Entry 3S1I (X-ray diffraction, 1.77 A resolution); this record covers chains A and B.

[Chain A (and B)]
Protein: Hemoglobin-like flavoprotein
From: Methylacidiphilum infernorum
Notes: chain B of this document is another copy of the same molecule, construct and numbering; everything in this record applies to it too
Reference sequence: B3DUZ7 (B3DUZ7_METI4); residues 1-133 here = UniProt positions 1-133
Amino-acid sequence (139 residues; each row starts with the number of its first residue):
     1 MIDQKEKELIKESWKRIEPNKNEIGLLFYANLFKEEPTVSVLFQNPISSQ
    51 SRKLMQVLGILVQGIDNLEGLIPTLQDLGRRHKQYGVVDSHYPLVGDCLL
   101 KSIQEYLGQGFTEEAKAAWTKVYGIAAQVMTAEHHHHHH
Disordered / not traced: 1, 133-139
Construct notes: expression tag (134-139)
Ligand contacts:
  - heme (HEM): Val39, Leu42, Phe43, Gln44, Asn45, Gln50, Lys53, Leu54, Val57, Leu78, Arg81, His82, Tyr85, Val87, His91, Tyr92, Val95, Tyr123, Ala126, Ala127, Met130
  - oxygen molecule (OXY): Phe28, Tyr29, Phe43, Gln50, Leu54, His82
What the authors report for this chain:
  - heme coordination: His82
  - contacts within the chain: Tyr29-Gln50 (hydrogen bond), Leu78-His82 (backbone contact)
  - contacts within the chain: His82-Met130 (proposed by the authors, not directly observed)
  - binding site for heme: Phe43, Gln44, Asn45, Leu54, Arg81, Tyr85, Tyr92, Val95
  - binding site for oxygen molecule: Tyr29, Gln50
  - conformationally variable residues (side-chain flip): Gln50

[Interface between chain A and chain B]
Residue-residue contacts (29; chain A residue first):
  Asn22(A) - Glu23(B)
  Asn22(A) - Tyr106(B)
  Glu23(A) - Glu23(B)
  Glu23(A) - Leu26(B)
  Leu26(A) - Glu23(B)
  Leu26(A) - Leu26(B)  hydrophobic
  Leu27(A) - Ile47(B)  hydrophobic
  Leu27(A) - Ser48(B)
  Ala30(A) - Ala30(B)
  Ala30(A) - Phe33(B)
  Ala30(A) - Ile47(B)  hydrophobic
  Asn31(A) - Ile47(B)
  Phe33(A) - Ala30(B)
  Phe33(A) - Phe33(B)  hydrophobic
  Phe33(A) - Lys34(B)
  Lys34(A) - Phe33(B)
  Lys34(A) - Ser40(B)  hydrogen bond (side chain-backbone)
  Lys34(A) - Phe43(B)  hydrogen bond (side chain-backbone)
  Ser40(A) - Lys34(B)  hydrogen bond (backbone-side chain)
  Phe43(A) - Lys34(B)  hydrogen bond (backbone-side chain)
  Pro46(A) - Glu105(B)
  Ile47(A) - Leu27(B)  hydrophobic
  Ile47(A) - Asn31(B)
  Ile47(A) - Glu105(B)  hydrogen bond (backbone-side chain)
  Ser48(A) - Leu27(B)
  Ser48(A) - Glu105(B)  hydrogen bond
  Glu105(A) - Pro46(B)
  Glu105(A) - Ile47(B)  hydrogen bond (side chain-backbone)
  Glu105(A) - Ser48(B)  hydrogen bond
Also at the interface, not in a pair above, chain A (17 interface residues in all): Tyr29, Pro37, Val41
Also at the interface, not in a pair above, chain B (18 interface residues in all): Asn22, Tyr29, Pro37, Val41

[Overview]
17 residues of chain A face 18 of chain B across their interface, with 8 hydrogen bonds. Polar pairs include
Lys34(A)-Ser40(B), Lys34(A)-Phe43(B) and Ile47(A)-Glu105(B). Ligands of chain A: heme and oxygen molecule. The
paper reports a binding site for heme at Phe43(A), Gln44(A) and Asn45(A) among others; a binding site for
oxygen molecule at Tyr29(A) and Gln50(A).
Both chains are Hemoglobin-like flavoprotein (Methylacidiphilum infernorum). Entry 3S1I (Crystal structure of
oxygen-bound hell's gate globin I) was determined by X-ray diffraction, deposited together with 3S1J.
